6IQC - chain A; structure by X-ray diffraction, 1.49 A resolution.

Chain A:
Protein: DNA-binding protein SSO0352
Source organism: Sulfolobus solfataricus (strain ATCC 35092 / DSM 1617 / JCM 11322 / P2)
Reference sequence: Q980F8 (Y352_SULSO); residue numbers follow UniProt; this construct covers 1-118
Amino-acid sequence (118 residues; each row starts with the number of its first residue):
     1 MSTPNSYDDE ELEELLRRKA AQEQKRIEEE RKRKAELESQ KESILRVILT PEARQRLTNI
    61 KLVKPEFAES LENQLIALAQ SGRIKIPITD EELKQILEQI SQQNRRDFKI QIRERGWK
Disordered / not traced: 1-5, 109-118
Metal / ion sites: Na+ near Thr50 (its only coordinating residue here)

Summary:
Chain A is DNA-binding protein SSO0352 (Sulfolobus solfataricus (strain ATCC 35092 / DSM 1617 / JCM 11322 /
P2)); the structure, Wild-type Programmed Cell Death 5 protein from Sulfolobus solfataricus, was determined by
X-ray diffraction (same publication as 6IQO).
